PDB entry 1YVZ | X-ray diffraction, 2.20 A resolution | chain A

Chain A:
Protein: RNA dependent RNA polymerase
From: Hepatitis C virus
UniProt: P26660 (POLG_HCVJ6); residues 1-570 here correspond to UniProt positions 2443-3012 (UniProt number = residue number + 2442)
Chain sequence (570 residues; each row starts with the number of its first residue):
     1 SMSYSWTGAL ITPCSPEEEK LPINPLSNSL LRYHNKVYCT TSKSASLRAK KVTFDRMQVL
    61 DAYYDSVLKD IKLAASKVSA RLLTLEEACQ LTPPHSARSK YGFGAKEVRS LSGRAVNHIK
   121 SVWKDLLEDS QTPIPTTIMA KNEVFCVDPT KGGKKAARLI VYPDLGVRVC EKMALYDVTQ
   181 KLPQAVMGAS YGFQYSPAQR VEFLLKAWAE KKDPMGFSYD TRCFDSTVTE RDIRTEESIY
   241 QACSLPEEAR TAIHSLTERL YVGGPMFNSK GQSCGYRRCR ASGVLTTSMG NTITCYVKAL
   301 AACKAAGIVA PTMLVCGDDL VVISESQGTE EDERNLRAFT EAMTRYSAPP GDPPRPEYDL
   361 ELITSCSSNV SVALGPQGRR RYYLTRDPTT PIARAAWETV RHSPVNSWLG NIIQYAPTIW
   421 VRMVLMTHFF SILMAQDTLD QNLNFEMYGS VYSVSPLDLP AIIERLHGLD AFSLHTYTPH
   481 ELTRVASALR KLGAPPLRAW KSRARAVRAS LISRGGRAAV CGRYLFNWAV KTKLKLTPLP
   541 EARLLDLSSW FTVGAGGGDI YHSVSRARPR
Not modelled in the structure: 549-570
Cystine bridges: Cys316-Cys366
Residues lining bound ligands: JPC (3-[(2,4-dichlorobenzoyl)(isopropyl)amino]-5-phenylthiophene-2-carboxylic acid): Ile419, Arg422, Met423, Leu474, His475, Thr476, Tyr477, Leu482, Leu497, Arg498, Lys501, Trp528
Curated features (UniProtKB/Swiss-Prot):
  - binding site (Mg(2+)): Asp220, Asp318, Asp319
Reported in the primary citation:
  - conformationally variable residues: Asn24 to Leu31
  - binding site for JPC: Ile419, Arg422, Met423, Leu474, His475, Thr476, Tyr477, Leu482, Leu497, Arg498, Lys501, Trp528
  - catalytic residues: Asp220, Asp318 (citing earlier work)

Summary:
Chain A binds compound JPC. Curated annotation (UniProt) lists 3 Mg2+-binding residues. The paper reports
catalytic residues Asp220 and Asp318; a binding site for JPC at Ile419, Arg422 and Met423 among others.
Chain A is RNA dependent RNA polymerase (Hepatitis C virus); the structure, Hepatitis C Virus RNA Polymerase
Genotype 2a In Complex With Non- Nucleoside Analogue Inhibitor, was determined by X-ray diffraction together
with 1YUY, 1YV2 and 1YVX from the same study.
